Entry 8P0O (X-ray diffraction, 1.76 A resolution); this record covers chain A.

Chain A:
Name: Adhesin
Organism: Aggregatibacter aphrophilus
UniProt: A0A3M6PNT1 (A0A3M6PNT1_AGGAP); residues 1-621 here = UniProt positions 1-621
Amino-acid sequence (622 residues; each row starts with the number of its first residue; numbering starts at 0):
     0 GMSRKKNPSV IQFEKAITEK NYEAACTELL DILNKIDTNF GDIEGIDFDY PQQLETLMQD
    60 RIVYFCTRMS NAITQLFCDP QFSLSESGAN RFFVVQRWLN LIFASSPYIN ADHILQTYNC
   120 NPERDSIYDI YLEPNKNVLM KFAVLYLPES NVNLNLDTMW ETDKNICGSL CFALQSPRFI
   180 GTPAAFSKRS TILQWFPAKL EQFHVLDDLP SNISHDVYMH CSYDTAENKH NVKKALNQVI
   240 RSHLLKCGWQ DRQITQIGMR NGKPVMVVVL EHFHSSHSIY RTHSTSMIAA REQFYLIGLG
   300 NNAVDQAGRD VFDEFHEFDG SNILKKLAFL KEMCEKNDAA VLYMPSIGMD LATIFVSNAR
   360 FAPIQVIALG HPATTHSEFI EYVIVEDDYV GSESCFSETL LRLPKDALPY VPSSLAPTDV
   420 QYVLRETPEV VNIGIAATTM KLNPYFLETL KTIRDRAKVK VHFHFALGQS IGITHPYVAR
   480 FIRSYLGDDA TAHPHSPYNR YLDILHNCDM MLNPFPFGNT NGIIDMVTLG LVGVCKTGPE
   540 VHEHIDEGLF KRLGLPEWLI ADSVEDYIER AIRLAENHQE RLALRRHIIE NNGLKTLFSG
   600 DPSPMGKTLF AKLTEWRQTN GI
Differences from the reference sequence: expression tag (0); conflict Arg3 (Glu in A0A3M6PNT1)
Ligand contacts: galactose-uridine-5'-diphosphate (GDU): His276, Ser277, Met348, Gly369, Pro371, Thr437, Lys440, Gly467, Pro493, His494, Ser495, Pro496, Tyr497, Tyr500, Phe516, Asn520, Gly521, Asp524
What the authors report for this chain:
  - binding site for galactose-uridine-5'-diphosphate: His276, Ser277, Gly369, Lys440, His494, Ser495, Tyr500, Asn520, Asp524
  - mutagenesis - R177A, R177A/H214A/D215A, D215A: abolished catalytic activity
  - mutagenesis - H214A (11-fold): decreased catalytic activity

In short:
Ligands of chain A: galactose-uridine-5'-diphosphate. The paper reports a binding site for
galactose-uridine-5'-diphosphate at His276, Ser277 and Gly369 among others; R177A, R177A/H214A/D215A and D215A
abolish catalytic activity.
Chain A is Adhesin (Aggregatibacter aphrophilus); the structure, Crystal structure of AaNGT complexed to
UDP-Gal, was determined by X-ray diffraction together with 8P0P and 8P0Q from the same study.
